PDB entry 6NKI | X-ray diffraction, 2.60 A resolution | chain A

[Chain A]
Name: NRPS
Source organism: Penicillium fellutanum
Reference sequence: L0E2U2 (L0E2U2_9EURO); the author numbering skips numbers that UniProt does not, so the offset changes along the chain: 2004-2023 = UniProt 2016-2035; 2036-2449 = UniProt 2036-2449
Chain sequence (434 residues; numbered 2004 to 2449; 12 numbers in that range are skipped by the numbering (no residue carries them; nothing is unmodelled there); the number before each row is that of its first residue):
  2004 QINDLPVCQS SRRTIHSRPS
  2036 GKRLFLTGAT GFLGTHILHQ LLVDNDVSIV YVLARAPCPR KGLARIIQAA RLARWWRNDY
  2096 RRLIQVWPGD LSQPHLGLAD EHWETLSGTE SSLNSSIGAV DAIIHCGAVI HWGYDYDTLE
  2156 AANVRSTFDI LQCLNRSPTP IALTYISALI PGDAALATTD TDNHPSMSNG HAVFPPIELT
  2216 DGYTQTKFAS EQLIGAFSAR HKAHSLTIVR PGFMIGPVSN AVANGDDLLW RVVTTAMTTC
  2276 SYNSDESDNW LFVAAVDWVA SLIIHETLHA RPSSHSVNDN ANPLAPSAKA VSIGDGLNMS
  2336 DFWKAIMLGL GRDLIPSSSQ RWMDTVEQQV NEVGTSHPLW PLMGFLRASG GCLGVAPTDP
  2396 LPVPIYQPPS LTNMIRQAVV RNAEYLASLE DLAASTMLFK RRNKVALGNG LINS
Not modelled in the structure: 2122-2133, 2146-2149, 2188-2210, 2307-2323, 2428-2449
Residues lining bound ligands: NADPH (NDP; NADPH dihydro-nicotinamide-adenine-dinucleotide phosphate): Gly-2043, Ala-2044, Thr-2045, Gly-2046, Phe-2047, Leu-2048, Leu-2068, Arg-2070, Arg-2080, Asp-2105, Leu-2106, Ser-2107, Cys-2141, Gly-2142, Ala-2143, Val-2144, Ile-2145, Ala-2157, Ile-2181, Gly-2247, Phe-2248, Met-2249, Asn-2259, Asp-2261, Asp-2262
UniProt features mapped onto this chain:
  - binding site (NADPH): Thr-2045, Met-2249, Asn-2259

[In short]
Bound to chain A: NADPH. From UniProt: 3 NADPH-binding residues.
Chain A is NRPS (Penicillium fellutanum); the structure, Structure of PhqB Reductase Domain from Penicillium
fellutanum, was determined by X-ray diffraction (same publication as 6NKH, 6NKK and 6NKM).
